PDB entry 1OXC | X-ray diffraction, 1.20 A resolution | chains A and D of the 4 polymer chains in the assembly

[Chain A (and D)]
Name: hypothetical protein LecB
Organism: Pseudomonas aeruginosa
Notes: chain D of this document is another copy of the same molecule, construct and numbering; everything in this record applies to it too
UniProt: Q9HYN5 (Q9HYN5_PSEAE); residues 1-114 here correspond to UniProt positions 2-115 (UniProt number = residue number + 1)
Sequence (114 residues; row label = number of the first residue in the row):
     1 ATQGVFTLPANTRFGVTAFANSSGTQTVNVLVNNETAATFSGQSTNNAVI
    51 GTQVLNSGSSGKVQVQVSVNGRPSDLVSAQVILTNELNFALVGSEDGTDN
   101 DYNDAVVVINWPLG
Metal / ion sites: Ca2+ site 1: Asn-21, Asp-101, Asn-103, Asp-104 (together with alpha-L-fucopyranose, beta-L-fucopyranose) (shared with 1 residue of chain B); Ca2+ site 2: Glu-95, Asp-99, Asp-101, Asp-104 (together with alpha-L-fucopyranose, beta-L-fucopyranose); Ca2+ site 3: Gly-114 (together with alpha-L-fucopyranose) (shared with 4 residues of chain B)
Ligand contacts: alpha-L-fucopyranose / beta-L-fucopyranose: Asn-21, Ser-22, Ser-23, Gly-24, Thr-45, Glu-95, Asp-96, Gly-97, Asp-99, Asp-101, Asn-103, Asp-104

[How chain A and chain D interact]
Contacting residue pairs (17; chain A residue first):
  Ala-1(A) with Thr-84(D)
  Thr-2(A) with Thr-84(D), hydrogen bond (backbone-side chain)
  Val-5(A) with Asn-85(D)
  Phe-6(A) with Asn-85(D)
  Thr-7(A) with Asn-85(D), hydrogen bond
  Ala-79(A) with Ile-82(D)
  Gln-80(A) with Gln-80(D); Val-81(D); Ile-82(D), hydrogen bond (backbone-backbone)
  Val-81(A) with Gln-80(D)
  Ile-82(A) with Ala-79(D); Gln-80(D), hydrogen bond (backbone-backbone)
  Thr-84(A) with Ala-1(D); Thr-2(D), hydrogen bond (side chain-backbone)
  Asn-85(A) with Val-5(D); Phe-6(D); Thr-7(D), hydrogen bond
Interface residues without a listed pair, chain A (13 interface residues in all): Gln-3, Leu-83
Interface residues without a listed pair, chain D (13 interface residues in all): Gln-3, Leu-83

[Summary]
The chain A/chain D interface involves 13 residues from each chain, with 6 hydrogen bonds. Polar pairs include
Thr-2(A)/Thr-84(D), Thr-7(A)/Asn-85(D) and Gln-80(A)/Ile-82(D). Ligands of chain A: a glycan. The Ca2+ site 1
is built by Asn-21(A), Asp-101(A), Asn-103(A) and Asp-104(A).
Chain A and chain D are both hypothetical protein LecB (Pseudomonas aeruginosa); the structure, LecB (PA-LII)
in complex with FUCOSE, was determined by X-ray diffraction together with 1OUR, 1OUS, 1OUX, 1OVP and 1OVS from
the same study.
